Entry 9CI1 (electron microscopy, 2.88 A resolution); this record covers chains 5 and E of the 16 polymer chains in the assembly.

== Chain 5 ==
Name: Bundle Sheath Defective 2
Organism: Arabidopsis thaliana
Chain sequence (136 residues; each row starts with the number of its first residue):
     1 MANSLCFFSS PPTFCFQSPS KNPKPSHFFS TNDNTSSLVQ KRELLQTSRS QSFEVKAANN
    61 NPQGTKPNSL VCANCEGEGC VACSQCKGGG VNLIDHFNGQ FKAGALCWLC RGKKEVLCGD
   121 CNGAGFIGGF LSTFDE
Disordered / not traced: 1-63

== Chain E ==
Name: Rubisco large subunit
Organism: Anthoceros agrestis
Chain sequence (475 residues; numbered 1 to 475; the number before each row is that of its first residue):
     1 MSPQTETKAG VGFKAGVKDY RLTYYTPDYE TKDTDILAAF RMTPQPGVPP EEAGAAVAAE
    61 SSTGTWTTVW TDGLTSLDRY KGRCYDIEPV AGEENQYIAY VAYPLDLFEE GSVTNMFTSI
   121 VGNVFGFKAL RALRLEDLRI PPAYSKTFQG PPHGIQVERD KLNKYGRPLL GCTIKPKLGL
   181 SAKNYGRAVY ECLRGGLDFT KDDENVNSQP FMRWRDRFLF VAEAIFKSQA ETGEIKGHYL
   241 NATAGTCEEM MKRAQFAREL GMPIVMHDYL TGGFTANTTL AHYCRDNGLL LHIHRAMHAV
   301 IDRQRNHGIH FRVLAKALRM SGGDHIHSGT VVGKLEGERE VTLGFVDLLR DDYIEKDRSR
   361 GIYFTQDWVS MPGVLPVASG GIHVWHMPAL TEIFGDDSVL QFGGGTLGHP WGNAPGAVAN
   421 RVALEACVQA RNEGRDLARE GNDIIREASK WSPELAAACE VWKEIKFVFE TIDTL
Disordered / not traced: 1-21, 72-75, 467-475
Modified / non-standard residues: Lys-201 (lysine nz-carboxylic acid; KCX)

== Interface between chain 5 and chain E ==
Residue-residue contacts (28; chain 5 residue first):
  Asn-68(5) with Gly-47(E); Pro-49(E)
  Ser-69(5) with Glu-52(E)
  Leu-70(5) with Val-48(E), hydrophobic; Glu-52(E), hydrogen bond (backbone-side chain)
  Val-71(5) with Glu-52(E)
  Glu-78(5) with Thr-67(E)
  Gly-79(5) with Val-69(E)
  Leu-117(5) with Val-69(E), hydrophobic; Trp-70(E), hydrophobic
  Asn-122(5) with Trp-70(E), hydrogen bond (backbone-side chain)
  Gly-123(5) with Thr-65(E), hydrogen bond (backbone-side chain); Thr-67(E), hydrogen bond (backbone-side chain); Trp-70(E)
  Ala-124(5) with Gly-64(E); Thr-65(E); Trp-66(E), hydrogen bond (backbone-backbone); Thr-67(E)
  Gly-125(5) with Thr-67(E)
  Phe-126(5) with Gly-64(E); Thr-65(E); Trp-66(E), hydrophobic
  Gly-128(5) with Phe-127(E)
  Gly-129(5) with Glu-60(E)
  Phe-130(5) with Glu-60(E); Thr-63(E); Gly-64(E)
  Thr-133(5) with Lys-128(E)
Interface residues without a listed pair, chain 5 (17 interface residues in all): Cys-80
Interface residues without a listed pair, chain E (16 interface residues in all): Ala-59, Ala-129

== Overview ==
17 residues of chain 5 face 16 of chain E across their interface; the contacts include 5 hydrogen bonds. Polar
pairs include Leu-70(5)/Glu-52(E), Asn-122(5)/Trp-70(E) and Gly-123(5)/Thr-65(E).
Here chain 5 is Bundle Sheath Defective 2 (Arabidopsis thaliana) and chain E is Rubisco large subunit
(Anthoceros agrestis). Entry 9CI1 (Anthoceros agrestis Rubisco octamer core complexed with Arabidopsis
thaliana BSD2) was determined by electron microscopy (same publication as 9CHZ, 9CI2 and 9CK5).
